6C2R - chain A; structure by X-ray diffraction, 1.96 A resolution.

== Chain A ==
Molecule: Aurora kinase A
Source organism: Homo sapiens
Notes: EC 2.7.11.1
UniProt: O14965 (AURKA_HUMAN); residue numbers follow UniProt; this construct covers 125-391
Amino-acid sequence (272 residues; row label = number of the first residue in the row):
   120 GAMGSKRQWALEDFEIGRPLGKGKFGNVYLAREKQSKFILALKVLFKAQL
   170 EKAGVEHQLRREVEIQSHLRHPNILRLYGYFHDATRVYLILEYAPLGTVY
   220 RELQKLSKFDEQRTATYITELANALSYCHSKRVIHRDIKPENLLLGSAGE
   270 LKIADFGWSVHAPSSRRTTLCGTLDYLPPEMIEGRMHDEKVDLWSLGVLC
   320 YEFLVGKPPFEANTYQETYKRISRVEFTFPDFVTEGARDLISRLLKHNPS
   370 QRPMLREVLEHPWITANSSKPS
Not modelled in the structure: 120-127, 280-291, 390-391
Construct notes: expression tag (120-124)
Small-molecule neighbours: EG7 ((2R,4R)-1-[(3-chloro-2-fluorophenyl)methyl]-4-({3-fluoro-6-[(5-methyl-1H-pyrazol-3-yl)amino]pyridin-2-yl}methyl)-2-methylpiperidine-4-carboxylic acid): Arg-137, Leu-139, Gly-140, Val-147, Ala-160, Leu-194, Leu-210, Glu-211, Tyr-212, Ala-213, Pro-214, Gly-216, Thr-217, Arg-220, Glu-260, Asn-261, Leu-263, Ala-273, Phe-275
Curated features (UniProtKB/Swiss-Prot):
  - region: His-280 to Leu-293 (Activation segment)
  - active site: Asp-256 (Proton acceptor)
  - binding site (ATP): Lys-143, Lys-162, Glu-211 to Ala-213, Glu-260, Asn-261, Asp-274
  - modified residue: Thr-287 (Phosphothreonine), Thr-288 (Phosphothreonine), Ser-342 (Phosphoserine)
  - cross-link: Lys-258 (Glycyl lysine isopeptide (Lys-Gly) (interchain with G-Cter in SUMO2))
  - natural variant: Ser-155 (S155R: In a colorectal adenocarcinoma sample), Val-174 (V174M: In a metastatic melanoma sample)
  - mutagenesis: Lys-162 (K162R: Loss of kinase activity), Phe-165 (F165A: Decreases the interaction with phosphatase type 1 isoforms), Gly-198 (G198N: Reduces interaction with TPX2. Reduces kinase activity tenfold. Promotes interaction with the AURKB binding partners INCENP and BIRC5 that are normally not bound by AURKA), Arg-205 (R205A: Reduces ubiquitination and proteasomal degradation), Asp-274 (D274N: Abolishes cilia disassembly and kinase activity), Thr-287 (T287A: No direct effect on catalytic activity; T287E: Enhances interaction with TPX2), Thr-288 (T288A: Reduces cilia disassembly and kinase activity; T288D: Mimics phosphorylation state and increases kinase activity), Cys-290 (C290A: Enhances stability; when associated with A-393), Tyr-334 (Y334A: Reduces binding to MYCN), Gln-335 (Q335A: Reduces binding to MYCN), Phe-346 (F346A: Decreases the interaction with phosphatase type 1 isoforms)

== Overview ==
Chain A binds compound EG7. From UniProt: active-site residue Asp-256, 8 ATP-binding residues and 11
mutagenesis sites.
Chain A is Aurora kinase A (Homo sapiens); the structure, Aurora A ligand complex, was determined by X-ray
diffraction together with 6C2T from the same study.
